3TLH - chain A; structure by X-ray diffraction, 2.00 A resolution.

== Chain A ==
Protein: Protein (protease)
Organism: Human immunodeficiency virus type 1 (CLONE 12)
Notes: EC 3.4.23.16
UniProt: P03366 (POL_HV1B1); residues 1-99 here correspond to UniProt positions 69-167 (UniProt number = residue number + 68)
Amino-acid sequence (99 residues; each row starts with the number of its first residue):
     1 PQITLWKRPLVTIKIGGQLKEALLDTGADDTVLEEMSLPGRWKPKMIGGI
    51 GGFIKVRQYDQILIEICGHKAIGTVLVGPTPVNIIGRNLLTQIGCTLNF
Residues lining bound ligands: TL-3, C2 symmetric inhibitor (3TL; benzyl [(1S,4S,7S,8R,9R,10S,13S,16S)-7,10-dibenzyl-8,9-dihydroxy-1,16-dimethyl-4,13-bis(1-methylethyl)-2,5,12,15,18-pentaoxo-20-phenyl-19-oxa-3,6,11,14,17-pentaazaicos-1-yl]carbamate): R8, D25, G27, A28, D29, D30, V32, K45, M46, I47, G48, G49, I50, F53, T80, P81, V82, I84

== In short ==
Chain A binds TL-3, C2 symmetric inhibitor.
Chain A is Protein (protease) (Human immunodeficiency virus type 1 (CLONE 12)); the structure, Structural
studies of HIV and fiv proteases complexed withan efficient inhibitor of fiv pr, was determined by X-ray
diffraction.
